PDB entry 1IOD | X-ray diffraction, 2.30 A resolution | chains A and G of the 3 polymer chains in the assembly

# Chain A
Protein: Coagulation factor X binding protein
Source organism: Deinagkistrodon acutus
Sequence (129 residues; each row starts with the number of its first residue):
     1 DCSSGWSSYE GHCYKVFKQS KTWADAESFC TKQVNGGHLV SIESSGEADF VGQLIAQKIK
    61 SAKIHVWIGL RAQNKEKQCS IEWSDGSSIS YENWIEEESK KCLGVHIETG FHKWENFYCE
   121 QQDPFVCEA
Cystine bridges: Cys-2/Cys-13, Cys-30/Cys-127, Cys-102/Cys-119
Bound ions: Ca2+ site 1 near Asp-1 (its only coordinating residue here); Ca2+ site 2: Ser-41, Glu-43, Glu-47, Glu-128; Ca2+ site 3: Ser-80, Glu-82; Ca2+ site 4: Glu-98 (shared with Glu-425(G), Glu-429(G) of chain G)
From the paper describing this entry:
  - Ca2+ coordination: Glu-98

# Chain G
Protein: Coagulation factor X gla domain
Source organism: Bos taurus
Notes: EC 3.4.21.6; fragment: gla domain(residues 41-84)
UniProtKB: P00743 (FA10_BOVIN); residues 401-444 here correspond to UniProt positions 41-84 (UniProt number = residue number - 360)
Sequence (44 residues; numbered 401 to 444; the number before each row is that of its first residue):
   401 ANSFLEEVKQ GNLERECLEE ACSLEEAREV FEDAEQTDEF WSKY
Cystine bridges: Cys-417/Cys-422
Modified / non-standard residues: Glu-406, Glu-407, Glu-414, Glu-416, Glu-419, Glu-420, Glu-425, Glu-426, Glu-429, Glu-432, Glu-435, Glu-439 (gamma-carboxy-glutamic acid; CGU)
Bound ions: Ca2+ site 1: Ala-401, Glu-406, Glu-416, Glu-420; Ca2+ site 2: Ala-401, Asn-402, Glu-406, Glu-407, Glu-416, Glu-426; Ca2+ site 3: Glu-407, Glu-426, Glu-429; Ca2+ site 4: Glu-407, Glu-416, Glu-426, Glu-429; Ca2+ site 5: Glu-414, Glu-419; Ca2+ site 6 near Glu-420 (its only coordinating residue here); Ca2+ site 7: Glu-425, Glu-429 (shared with Glu-98(A) of chain A); Ca2+ site 8: Glu-435, Glu-439
Swiss-Prot annotation at these positions:
  - modified residue (4-carboxyglutamate): Glu-406, Glu-407, Glu-414, Glu-416, Glu-419, Glu-420, Glu-425, Glu-426, Glu-429, Glu-432, Glu-435, Glu-439
From the paper describing this entry:
  - specificity-determining residues: Phe-404, Arg-428 (by similarity / conservation)

# How chain A and chain G interact
Contacting residue pairs (10; chain A residue first):
  Lys-63(A) with Cys-422(G); Ser-423(G); Trp-441(G); Tyr-444(G), hydrogen bond
  Ile-95(A) with Arg-428(G)
  Glu-98(A) with Glu-425(G); Arg-428(G), salt bridge; Glu-429(G)
  Lys-100(A) with Glu-425(G)
  Gln-121(A) with Leu-424(G)
Also at the interface, not in a pair above, chain A (7 interface residues in all): Ala-62, Glu-97
Also at the interface, not in a pair above, chain G (9 interface residues in all): Ala-421
From the paper, about this interface:
  - interface residues, chain G: Arg-428(G)

# Overview
7 residues of chain A face 9 of chain G across their interface; the contacts include 1 hydrogen bond and 1
salt bridge. Polar contacts include Glu-98(A)/Arg-428(G) and Lys-63(A)/Tyr-444(G). The Ca2+ site 2 is built by
Ser-41(A), Glu-43(A), Glu-47(A) and Glu-128(A). From the paper: the interface residue Arg-428(G); Ca2+
coordination by Glu-98(A).
Here chain A is Coagulation factor X binding protein (Deinagkistrodon acutus) and chain G is Coagulation
factor X gla domain (Bos taurus). Entry 1IOD (Crystal structure of the complex between the coagulation factor
X binding protein from snake venom and ...) was determined by X-ray diffraction.
